PDB entry 3UMP | X-ray diffraction, 1.85 A resolution | chains A and B

[Chain A (and B)]
Protein: 6-phosphofructokinase isozyme 2
Source organism: Escherichia coli
Notes: EC 2.7.1.11; chain B of this document is another copy of the same molecule, construct and numbering; everything in this record applies to it too
UniProtKB: P06999 (K6PF2_ECOLI); residues 1-309 here = UniProt positions 1-309
Sequence (309 residues; each row starts with the number of its first residue):
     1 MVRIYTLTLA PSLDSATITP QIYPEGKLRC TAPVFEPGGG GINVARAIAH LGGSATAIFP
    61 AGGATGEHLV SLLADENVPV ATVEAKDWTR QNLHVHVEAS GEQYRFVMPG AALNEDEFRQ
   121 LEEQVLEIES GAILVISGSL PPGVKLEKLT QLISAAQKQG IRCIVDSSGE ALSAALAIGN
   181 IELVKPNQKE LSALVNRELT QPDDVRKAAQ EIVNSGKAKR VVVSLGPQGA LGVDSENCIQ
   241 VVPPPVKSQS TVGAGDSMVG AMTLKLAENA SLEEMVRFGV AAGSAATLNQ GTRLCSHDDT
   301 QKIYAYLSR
Metal / ion sites: Cs+: S250, V252, A286, N289, G291, R293
Small-molecule neighbours:
  - ATP (adenosine-5'-triphosphate), molecule 1: Y23, P24, E25, G26, K27, E102
  - ATP, molecule 2: K185, N187, S224, L225, G226, P227, G229, A230, P243, S248, T251, G253, A254, G255, M258, V280, G283, S284, T287
  - ATP, molecule 3: N187, K189, E190, G226, P227, T251
UniProt features mapped onto this chain:
  - active site: D256
  - binding site (substrate): S12 to D14, K27 to R29, G39 to N43, R90 to N92, S139, D256
  - binding site (ATP): K27, K185 to N187, N187 to K189, S224 to G229, S248, V280, S284
  - binding site (Mg(2+)): E190
  - binding site (K(+)): S250, V252, A286, N289, G291, R293
  - mutagenesis: E190 (E190Q: Causes a 50-fold decrease in the kcat value and a 15-fold increment in the apparent KM for ATP)
From the paper describing this entry:
  - Cs+ coordination: S250, V252, A286, N289, G291, R293
  - conformationally variable residues: T251
  - binding site for ATP: Y23
  - catalytic residues: D256 (citing earlier work)

[Chain A / chain B interface]
Residue-residue contacts - 60 pairs, chain A then chain B:
  L13(A) - W88(B)  hydrophobic
  I22(A) - Y104(B)  hydrophobic
  Y23(A) - Y104(B)
  P24(A) - E102(B)
  P24(A) - Q103(B)
  P24(A) - Y104(B)
  E25(A) - Q103(B)  hydrogen bond (backbone-backbone)
  E25(A) - R105(B)  hydrogen bond (backbone-side chain)
  E25(A) - S250(B)
  E25(A) - T251(B)  hydrogen bond (side chain-backbone)
  G26(A) - R105(B)
  K27(A) - R105(B)
  K27(A) - V107(B)
  L28(A) - R105(B)  hydrogen bond (backbone-backbone)
  L28(A) - F106(B)  hydrophobic
  L28(A) - V107(B)  hydrogen bond (backbone-backbone)
  R29(A) - V107(B)
  C30(A) - F106(B)  hydrophobic
  C30(A) - V107(B)  hydrogen bond (backbone-backbone)
  C30(A) - M108(B)  hydrophobic
  C30(A) - P109(B)
  T31(A) - M108(B)
  A32(A) - P109(B)
  P33(A) - M108(B)  hydrophobic
  F35(A) - W88(B)  hydrophobic
  F35(A) - R90(B)
  A64(A) - W88(B)  hydrophobic
  T65(A) - W88(B)
  W88(A) - L13(B)  hydrophobic
  W88(A) - F35(B)  hydrophobic
  W88(A) - A64(B)  hydrophobic
  W88(A) - T65(B)
  R90(A) - F35(B)
  Q91(A) - Q91(B)  hydrogen bond
  L93(A) - L93(B)  hydrophobic
  L93(A) - F106(B)  hydrophobic
  V95(A) - F106(B)  hydrophobic
  E102(A) - P24(B)
  Q103(A) - P24(B)
  Q103(A) - E25(B)  hydrogen bond (backbone-backbone)
  Y104(A) - Y23(B)
  Y104(A) - P24(B)
  R105(A) - E25(B)  hydrogen bond (side chain-backbone)
  R105(A) - G26(B)
  R105(A) - K27(B)
  R105(A) - L28(B)  hydrogen bond (backbone-backbone)
  F106(A) - L28(B)  hydrophobic
  F106(A) - L93(B)  hydrophobic
  F106(A) - V95(B)  hydrophobic
  F106(A) - F106(B)  hydrophobic
  V107(A) - K27(B)
  V107(A) - L28(B)  hydrogen bond (backbone-backbone)
  V107(A) - R29(B)
  V107(A) - C30(B)  hydrogen bond (backbone-backbone)
  M108(A) - C30(B)  hydrophobic
  M108(A) - T31(B)
  P109(A) - C30(B)
  P109(A) - A32(B)
  S250(A) - E25(B)
  T251(A) - E25(B)  hydrogen bond (backbone-side chain)
Also at the interface, not in a pair above, chain A (33 interface residues in all): T17, H68
Also at the interface, not in a pair above, chain B (33 interface residues in all): T17, I22, P33, H68

[Summary]
Chain A and chain B each contribute 33 residues to their interface, with 13 hydrogen bonds. Polar contacts
include E25(A)-R105(B), E25(A)-T251(B) and Q91(A)-Q91(B). Chain A binds 3 copies of ATP. From the paper: the
catalytic residue D256(A); a binding site for ATP at Y23(A).
Both chains are 6-phosphofructokinase isozyme 2 (Escherichia coli). Entry 3UMP (Crystal structure of the
Phosphofructokinase-2 from Escherichia coli in complex with Cesium and ATP) was determined by X-ray
diffraction together with 3UMO from the same study.
